PDB entry 7Q7T | X-ray diffraction, 1.46 A resolution | chains A and B

# Chain A
Name: B-cell lymphoma 6 protein
Organism: Homo sapiens
Reference sequence: P41182 (BCL6_HUMAN); residues 5-129 here = UniProt positions 5-129
Chain sequence (128 residues; row label = number of the first residue in the row):
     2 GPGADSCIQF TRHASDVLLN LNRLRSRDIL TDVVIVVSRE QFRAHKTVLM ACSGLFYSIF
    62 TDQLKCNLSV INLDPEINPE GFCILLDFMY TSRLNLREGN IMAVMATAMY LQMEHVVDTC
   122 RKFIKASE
Disordered / not traced: 2-4
Sequence notes: expression tag (2-4)
Residues lining bound ligands: 9FW (2-chloranyl-4-[[(2S)-2,7-dimethyl-5,6-bis(oxidanylidene)-2,3-dihydro-1H-[1,4]oxazepino[6,5-c]quinolin-10-yl]amino]pyridine-3-carbonitrile): H14, D17, V18, N21, R24, L25, R28, M51, A52, C53, S54, G55, Y58, Q113, M114, E115, H116
From the paper describing this entry:
  - binding site for 9FW: H14, V18, N21, M51, A52, C53, Y58, E115

# Chain B
Name: Ala-trp-val-ile-pro-ala
Chain sequence (6 residues; row label = number of the first residue in the row; numbering starts at 0):
     0 AWVIPA

# Chain A / chain B interface
Contacting residue pairs (11; chain A residue first):
  C8(A) - P4(B)
  I9(A) - W1(B)  hydrophobic
  I9(A) - V2(B)
  Q10(A) - A0(B)
  Q10(A) - W1(B)
  Q10(A) - V2(B)  hydrogen bond (backbone-backbone)
  Q10(A) - P4(B)
  F11(A) - A0(B)
  F11(A) - W1(B)
  T12(A) - A0(B)  hydrogen bond (backbone-backbone)
  T12(A) - V2(B)
Also at the interface, not in a pair above, chain B (5 interface residues in all): I3

# Summary
The chain A/chain B interface involves 5 residues from each chain; the contacts include 2 hydrogen bonds.
Backbone hydrogen bonds pair Q10(A)-V2(B) and T12(A)-A0(B). Bound to chain A: compound 9FW. The paper reports
a binding site for 9FW at H14(A), V18(A) and N21(A) among others.
Here chain A is B-cell lymphoma 6 protein (Homo sapiens) and chain B is Ala-trp-val-ile-pro-ala. Entry 7Q7T
(Crystal structure of human BCL6 BTB domain in complex with compound 7) was determined by X-ray diffraction,
deposited together with 7Q7R, 7Q7S, 7Q7U and 7Q7V.
